PDB entry 4LGY | X-ray diffraction, 1.48 A resolution | chain A

== Chain A ==
Molecule: Phosphoribosylformylglycinamidine synthase
Source organism: Salmonella typhimurium
Notes: EC 6.3.5.3
UniProtKB: P74881 (PUR4_SALTY); residue numbers follow UniProt; this construct covers 1-1295
Chain sequence (1305 residues; numbered -9 to 1295; the number before each row is that of its first residue; numbers below 1 keep their minus sign (Gly-9 is residue -9)):
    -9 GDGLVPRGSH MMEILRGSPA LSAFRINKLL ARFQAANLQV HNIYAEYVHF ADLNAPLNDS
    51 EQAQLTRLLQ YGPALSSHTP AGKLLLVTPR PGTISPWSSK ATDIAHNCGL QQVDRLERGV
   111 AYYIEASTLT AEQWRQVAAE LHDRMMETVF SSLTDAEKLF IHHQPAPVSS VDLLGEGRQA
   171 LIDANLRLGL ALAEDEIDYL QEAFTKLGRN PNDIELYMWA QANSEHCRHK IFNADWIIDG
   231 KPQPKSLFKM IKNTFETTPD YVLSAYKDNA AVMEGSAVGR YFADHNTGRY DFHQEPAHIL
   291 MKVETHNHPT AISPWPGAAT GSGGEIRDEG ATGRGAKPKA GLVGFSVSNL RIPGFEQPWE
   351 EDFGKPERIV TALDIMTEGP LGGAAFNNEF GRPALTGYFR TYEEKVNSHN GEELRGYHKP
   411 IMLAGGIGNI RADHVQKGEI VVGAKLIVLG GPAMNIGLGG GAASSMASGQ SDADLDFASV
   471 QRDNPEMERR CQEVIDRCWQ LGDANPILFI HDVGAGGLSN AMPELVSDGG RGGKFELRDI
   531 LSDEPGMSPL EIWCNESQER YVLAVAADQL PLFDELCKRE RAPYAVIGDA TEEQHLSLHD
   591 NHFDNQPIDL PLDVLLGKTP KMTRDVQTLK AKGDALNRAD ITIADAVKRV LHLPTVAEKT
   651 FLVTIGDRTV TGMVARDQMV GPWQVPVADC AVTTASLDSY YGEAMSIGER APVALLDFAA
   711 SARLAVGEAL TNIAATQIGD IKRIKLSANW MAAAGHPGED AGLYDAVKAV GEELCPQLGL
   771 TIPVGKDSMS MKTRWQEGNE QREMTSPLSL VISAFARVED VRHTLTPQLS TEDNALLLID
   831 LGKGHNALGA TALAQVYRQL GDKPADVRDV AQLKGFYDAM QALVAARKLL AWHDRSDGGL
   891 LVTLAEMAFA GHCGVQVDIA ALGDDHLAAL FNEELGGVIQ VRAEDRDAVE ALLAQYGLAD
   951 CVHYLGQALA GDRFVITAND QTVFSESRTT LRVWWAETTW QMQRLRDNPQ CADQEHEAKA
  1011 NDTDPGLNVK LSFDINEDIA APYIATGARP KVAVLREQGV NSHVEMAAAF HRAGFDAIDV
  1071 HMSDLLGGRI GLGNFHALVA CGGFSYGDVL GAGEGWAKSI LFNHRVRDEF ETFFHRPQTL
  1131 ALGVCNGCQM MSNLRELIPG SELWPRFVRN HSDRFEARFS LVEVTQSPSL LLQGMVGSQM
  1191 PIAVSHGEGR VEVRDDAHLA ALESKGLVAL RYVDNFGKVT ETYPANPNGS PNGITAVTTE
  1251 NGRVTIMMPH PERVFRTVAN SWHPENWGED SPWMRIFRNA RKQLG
Disordered / not traced: 449-465
Modified positions: Cys1135 (2-amino-4-(amino-3-oxo-propylsulfanylcarbonyl)-butyric acid; CYG)
Differences from the reference sequence: expression tag (-9 to 0); engineered mutation Trp209 (Phe in P74881)
Bound ions: Mg2+ site 1: Asp679, Asn722, Asp884 (together with ADP); Mg2+ site 2: Glu718 (together with ADP); Mg2+ site 3 near Thr1232 (its only coordinating residue here)
Ligand contacts: ADP (adenosine-5'-diphosphate): Val333, Gly334, Phe335, Leu385, Thr386, Gly387, Tyr388, Phe389, Thr645, Lys649, Leu652, Val653, Gln668, Pro676, Val677, Ala678, Asp679, Glu718, Asn722, Asp884, Ser886
UniProt features mapped onto this chain:
  - active site: His1260, Glu1262
  - binding site (ATP): Gly307 to Asp318, Thr386 to Tyr388, Ala678, Ser886
  - binding site (Mg(2+)): Asp679, Glu718, Asn722, Asp884
From the paper describing this entry:
  - conformationally variable residues (loop rearrangement, side-chain flip): Leu182, Glu184, Glu186, Lys196, Pro601 to Thr613
  - contacts within the chain: Asp657-Arg1263 (hydrogen bond)
  - mutagenesis - L1181Y: abolished expression
  - mutagenesis - T683W/R1266S/G1295W, L1181F/R1266S/G1295W: decreased expression
  - mutagenesis - L1181W/R1266S/G1295W: unchanged expression
  - mutagenesis - T683W/R1266S/G1295W, L1181F/R1266S/G1295W: decreased stability
  - mutagenesis - T683W/R1266S/G1295W, L1181F/R1266S/G1295W: decreased catalytic activity
  - mutagenesis - L1181W/R1266S/G1295W, R1266S/G1295W: unchanged stability
  - mutagenesis - L1181W/R1266S/G1295W, R1266S/G1295W: unchanged catalytic activity
  - allosteric site: Leu1181 (by similarity / conservation)

== Overview ==
Ligands of chain A: ADP. Asp679, Asn722 and Asp884 coordinate Mg2+ site 1. Curated annotation (UniProt) lists
active-site residues His1260 and Glu1262, 17 ATP-binding residues and 4 Mg2+-binding residues. From the paper:
T683W/R1266S/G1295W and L1181F/R1266S/G1295W reduce expression; an allosteric site at Leu1181; 5 substitutions
were tested in all.
Chain A is Phosphoribosylformylglycinamidine synthase (Salmonella typhimurium); the structure, Importance of
Hydrophobic Cavities in Allosteric Regulation of Formylglycinamide Synthetase: Insight from Xenon Trapping and
Statistical ..., was determined by X-ray diffraction, deposited together with 4L78 and 4MGH.
